PDB entry 6RFT | X-ray diffraction, 2.30 A resolution | chains A and C of the 6 polymer chains in the assembly

[Chain A (and C)]
Molecule: Uncharacterized N-acetyltransferase D2E36_21790
From: Mycobacteroides abscessus
Notes: EC 2.3.1.-; chain C of this document is another copy of the same molecule, construct and numbering; everything in this record applies to it too
Reference sequence: A0A3A1BNP8 (A0A3A1BNP8_9MYCO); residues 2-411 here = UniProt positions 2-411
Sequence (411 residues; numbered 1 to 411; the number before each row is that of its first residue):
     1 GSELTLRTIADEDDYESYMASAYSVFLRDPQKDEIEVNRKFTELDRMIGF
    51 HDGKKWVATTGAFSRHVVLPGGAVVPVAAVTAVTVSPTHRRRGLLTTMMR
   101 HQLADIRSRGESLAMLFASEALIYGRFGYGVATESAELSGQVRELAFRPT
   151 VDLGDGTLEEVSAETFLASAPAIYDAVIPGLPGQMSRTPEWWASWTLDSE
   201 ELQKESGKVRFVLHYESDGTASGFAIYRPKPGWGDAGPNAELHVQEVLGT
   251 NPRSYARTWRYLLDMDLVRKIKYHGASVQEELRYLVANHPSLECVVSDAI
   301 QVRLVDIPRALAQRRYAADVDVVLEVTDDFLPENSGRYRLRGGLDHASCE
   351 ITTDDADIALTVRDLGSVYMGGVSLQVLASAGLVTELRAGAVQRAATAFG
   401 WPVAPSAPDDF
Unresolved in the structure: 1, 234-237 (chain C: 1, 232-238)
Differences from the reference sequence: expression tag (1)
Modified residues: Mse19, Mse47, Mse98, Mse99, Mse115, Mse185, Mse265, Mse370 (selenomethionine; parent Met)
Ligand contacts: acetyl coenzyme A (ACO): V25, F26, T81, A82, V83, T84, V85, H89, R90, R91, R92, G93, L94, L95, T96, F117, A118, S119, E120, L122, I123, Y124, R126
Reported in the primary citation:
  - binding site for acetyl coenzyme A: V83, V85, R91, R92, L95, T96, S119, E120
  - binding site for acetyl coenzyme A: F26, T81 (from molecular simulation)

[Interface between chain A and chain C]
Pairs across the interface (75; chain A residue first):
  A121(A) with N288(C), hydrogen bond (backbone-side chain); P290(C)
  L122(A) with A287(C); N288(C), hydrogen bond (backbone-side chain)
  E134(A) with R283(C), salt bridge; H289(C), salt bridge
  R148(A) with R363(C); D364(C), salt bridge; L383(C)
  T150(A) with L383(C)
  V151(A) with L383(C), hydrophobic
  P252(A) with S380(C); A381(C); G382(C)
  Q279(A) with V377(C)
  E281(A) with S380(C); A381(C)
  R283(A) with E134(C), salt bridge
  Y284(A) with V373(C), hydrophobic; V377(C), hydrophobic; L383(C)
  L285(A) with A381(C), hydrophobic
  A287(A) with L122(C)
  N288(A) with A121(C), hydrogen bond (side chain-backbone); L122(C)
  H289(A) with D298(C), salt bridge
  P290(A) with A121(C); D298(C)
  C294(A) with C294(C); V295(C); V296(C), hydrogen bond (backbone-backbone)
  V295(A) with C294(C); V295(C), hydrophobic
  V296(A) with C294(C), hydrogen bond (backbone-backbone); V296(C), hydrophobic
  D298(A) with H289(C), salt bridge; P290(C)
  A317(A) with T397(C)
  A318(A) with A318(C), hydrophobic
  L344(A) with Q393(C); R394(C)
  R363(A) with R148(C)
  D364(A) with R148(C), salt bridge
  V373(A) with Y284(C), hydrophobic
  S374(A) with P402(C), hydrogen bond (side chain-backbone)
  Q376(A) with P402(C); V403(C)
  V377(A) with Q279(C); E281(C); Y284(C), hydrophobic; P402(C)
  L378(A) with Y284(C), hydrophobic
  S380(A) with P252(C); E281(C)
  A381(A) with P252(C); E281(C); L285(C), hydrophobic
  G382(A) with P252(C)
  L383(A) with R148(C); T150(C); Y284(C)
  Q393(A) with L344(C); W401(C); P402(C)
  R394(A) with L344(C)
  T397(A) with A317(C); T397(C); P402(C)
  W401(A) with Q393(C)
  P402(A) with S374(C), hydrogen bond (backbone-side chain); Q376(C); Q393(C); A396(C), hydrophobic; T397(C)
  V403(A) with Q376(C)
Interface residues without a listed pair, chain A (45 interface residues in all): E120, E293, T361, A379, A396
Interface residues without a listed pair, chain C (45 interface residues in all): E120, V131, V151, E293, T361, L378

[Summary]
The chain A/chain C interface involves 45 residues from each chain, with 7 hydrogen bonds and 7 salt bridges.
Polar pairs include E134(A)-R283(C), E134(A)-H289(C) and R148(A)-D364(C). Chain A binds acetyl coenzyme A. The
paper reports a binding site for acetyl coenzyme A at V83(A), V85(A) and R91(A) among others.
Both chains are Uncharacterized N-acetyltransferase D2E36_21790 (Mycobacteroides abscessus). Entry 6RFT
(Crystal structure of Eis2 from Mycobacterium abscessus bound to Acetyl-CoA) was determined by X-ray
diffraction together with 6RFX and 6RFY from the same study.
